7O3Z - chains C and B of the 6 polymer chains in the assembly; structure by electron microscopy, 5.00 A resolution (low resolution: residue-level contacts below are approximate; hydrogen-bond / salt-bridge calls are withheld).

[Chain C (and B)]
Protein: Protein sll0617
Source organism: Synechocystis sp. (strain PCC 6803 / Kazusa)
Notes: chain B of this document is another copy of the same molecule, construct and numbering; everything in this record applies to it too
Reference sequence: Q55707 (Y617_SYNY3); residue numbers follow UniProt; this construct covers 3-267
Amino-acid sequence (266 residues; numbered 2 to 267; the number before each row is that of its first residue):
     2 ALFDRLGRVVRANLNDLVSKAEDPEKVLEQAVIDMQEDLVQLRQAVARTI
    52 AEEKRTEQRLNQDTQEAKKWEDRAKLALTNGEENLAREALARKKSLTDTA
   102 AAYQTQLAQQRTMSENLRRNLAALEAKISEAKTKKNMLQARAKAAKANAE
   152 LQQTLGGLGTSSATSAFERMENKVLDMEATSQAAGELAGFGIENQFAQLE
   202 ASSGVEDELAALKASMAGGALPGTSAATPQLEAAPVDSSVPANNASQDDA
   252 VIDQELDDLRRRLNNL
Unresolved in the structure: 217-267
Differences from the reference sequence: expression tag (2)
Reported in the primary citation:
  - catalytic residues: Glu126, Glu179 (proposed by the authors, not directly observed)
  - mutagenesis - R44K, E126Q, E179Q: decreased catalytic activity on ATP
  - mutagenesis - R44K, E126Q, E179Q: decreased catalytic activity on GTP
  - mutagenesis - E126Q/E179Q: abolished catalytic activity
  - mutagenesis - K133R: unchanged catalytic activity
  - mutagenesis - F4E: decreased growth in response to high light
  - mutagenesis - V11E: abolished growth in response to high light

[How chain C and chain B interact]
Pairs across the interface (13):
  Arg12(C) - Leu3(B)
  Asn16(C) - Leu3(B)
  Ala22(C) - Val10(B)
  Glu23(C) - Arg6(B)
  Glu23(C) - Val10(B)
  Glu26(C) - Asp17(B)
  Lys27(C) - Ala13(B)
  Lys27(C) - Asn14(B)
  Lys27(C) - Asp17(B)
  Glu30(C) - Asp17(B)
  Gln31(C) - Arg12(B)
  Gln31(C) - Ala13(B)
  Gln31(C) - Asn16(B)
Interface residues without a listed pair, chain C (13 interface residues in all): Leu15, Val19, Val28, Ile34, Asp35
Interface residues without a listed pair, chain B (11 interface residues in all): Leu7, Arg9, Lys21

[Summary]
Chain C and chain B form an interface of 13 and 11 residues respectively. The paper reports catalytic residues
Glu126(C) and Glu179(C); R44K, E126Q and E179Q of chain C reduce catalytic activity on ATP; 7 substitutions
were tested in all.
Both chains are Protein sll0617 (Synechocystis sp. (strain PCC 6803 / Kazusa)). Entry 7O3Z (Structural basis
for VIPP1 oligomerization and maintenance of thylakoid membrane integrity) was determined by electron
microscopy, deposited together with 7O3W, 7O3X, 7O3Y and 7O40.
